Entry 4CH4 (X-ray diffraction, 2.16 A resolution); this record covers chain A.

# Chain A
Name: Pyrrolysine--tRNA ligase
Source organism: Methanosarcina mazei
Notes: EC 6.1.1.26; fragment: catalytic domain, residues 185-454
Reference sequence: Q8PWY1 (PYLS_METMA); residues 185-454 here = UniProt positions 185-454
Chain sequence (291 residues; each row starts with the number of its first residue):
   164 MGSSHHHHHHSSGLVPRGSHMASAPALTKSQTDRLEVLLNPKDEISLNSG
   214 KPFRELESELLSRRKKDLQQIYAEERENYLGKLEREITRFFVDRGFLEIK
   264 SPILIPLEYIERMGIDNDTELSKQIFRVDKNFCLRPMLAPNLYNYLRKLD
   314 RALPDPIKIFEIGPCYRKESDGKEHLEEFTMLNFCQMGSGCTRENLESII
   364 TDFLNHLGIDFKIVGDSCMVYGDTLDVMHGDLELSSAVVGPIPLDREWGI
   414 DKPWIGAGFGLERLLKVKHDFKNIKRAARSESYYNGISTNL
Not modelled in the structure: 164-187, 333-334, 379-384
Sequence notes: expression tag (164-184)
Ion coordination: Mg2+: E396 (together with YLC)
Ligand contacts: YLC (5'-O-[({(2R)-2-amino-6-[(2E)-but-2-enoylamino]hexanoyl}oxy)phosphinato]adenosine): M300, A302, L305, Y306, L309, R330, E332, E337, H338, L339, F342, M344, N346, F347, C348, E396, L397, S398, S399, V401, W417, G419, A420, G421, F422, G423, R426, I437
What the authors report for this chain:
  - conformationally variable residues (order/disorder transition): Y384

# Overview
Bound to chain A: compound YLC. From the paper: conformational variability at Y384.
Chain A is Pyrrolysine--tRNA ligase (Methanosarcina mazei); the structure, Structure of pyrrolysyl-tRNA
synthetase in complex with adenylated crotonyl lysine, was determined by X-ray diffraction together with 4CH3,
4CH5 and 4CH6 from the same study.
